Entry 4QY1 (X-ray diffraction, 2.59 A resolution); this record covers chains B and E of the 6 polymer chains in the assembly.

Chain B:
Molecule: hemagglutinin
From: Influenza A virus
Amino-acid sequence (174 residues; each row starts with the number of its first residue):
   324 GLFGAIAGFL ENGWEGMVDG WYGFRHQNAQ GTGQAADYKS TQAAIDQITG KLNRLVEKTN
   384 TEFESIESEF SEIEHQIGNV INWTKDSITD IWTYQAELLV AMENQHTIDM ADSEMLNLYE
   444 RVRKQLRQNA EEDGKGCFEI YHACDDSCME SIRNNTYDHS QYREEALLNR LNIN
Disulfide bonds: Cys-467/Cys-471
Glycans and other covalent adducts: N-acetylglucosamine (NAG) linked to Asn-405

Chain E:
Molecule: hemagglutinin
From: Influenza A virus
Amino-acid sequence (318 residues; numbered 1 to 318; the number before each row is that of its first residue):
     1 DKICLGHHAV ANGTIVKTLT NEQEEVTNAT ETVESTGINR LCMKGRKHKD LGNCHPIGML
    61 IGTPACDLHL TGMWDTLIER ENAIAYCYPG ATVNVEALRQ KIMESGGINK ISTGFTYGSS
   121 INSAGTTRAC MRNGGNSFYA ELKWLVSKSK GQNFPQTTNT YRNTDTAEHL IMWGIHHPSS
   181 TQEKNDLYGT QSISISVGSS TYRNNFVPVV GARPQVNGQS GRIDFHWTLV QPGDNITFSH
   241 NGGLIAPSRV SKLIGRGLGI QSDAPIDNNC ESKCFWRGGS INTRLPFQNL SPRTVGQCPK
   301 YVNRRSLMLA TGMRNVPE
Disulfide bonds: Cys-42/Cys-270, Cys-54/Cys-66, Cys-87/Cys-130, Cys-274/Cys-298
Glycans and other covalent adducts: N-acetylglucosamine (NAG) linked to Asn-12, Asn-28, Asn-235

How chain B and chain E interact:
Contacting residue pairs (10):
  Gln-370(B) / Thr-20(E)
  Gly-373(B) / Leu-19(E)
  Gly-373(B) / Thr-20(E)
  Lys-374(B) / Leu-19(E)
  Arg-377(B) / Thr-18(E)
  Arg-377(B) / Leu-19(E)  hydrogen bond (side chain-backbone)
  Glu-380(B) / Lys-17(E)  salt bridge
  Glu-380(B) / Glu-22(E)
  Met-425(B) / Leu-19(E)  hydrophobic
  His-429(B) / Thr-20(E)
Interface residues without a listed pair, chain B (9 interface residues in all): Thr-384, Glu-426
Interface residues without a listed pair, chain E (6 interface residues in all): Asn-303

Summary:
9 residues of chain B and 6 residues of chain E are in contact, with 1 hydrogen bond and 1 salt bridge. Polar
contacts include Glu-380(B)/Lys-17(E) and Arg-377(B)/Leu-19(E). Covalently linked N-acetylglucosamine: at
Asn-405(B). N-acetylglucosamine is covalently linked to Asn-12(E), Asn-28(E) and Asn-235(E).
Chain B is hemagglutinin and chain E is hemagglutinin, both from Influenza A virus; the structure, Structure
of H10 from human-infecting H10N8 in complex with avian receptor, was determined by X-ray diffraction together
with 4QY0 and 4QY2 from the same study.
